PDB entry 8HH7 | electron microscopy, 2.50 A resolution | chains A and E of the 7 polymer chains in the assembly

== Chain A ==
Protein: ATP synthase subunit alpha
Source organism: Bacillus sp. PS3
Notes: EC 7.1.2.2
UniProt: A0A0M3VGF9 (A0A0M3VGF9_BACP3); residues 2-502 here = UniProt positions 2-502
Amino-acid sequence (501 residues; row label = number of the first residue in the row):
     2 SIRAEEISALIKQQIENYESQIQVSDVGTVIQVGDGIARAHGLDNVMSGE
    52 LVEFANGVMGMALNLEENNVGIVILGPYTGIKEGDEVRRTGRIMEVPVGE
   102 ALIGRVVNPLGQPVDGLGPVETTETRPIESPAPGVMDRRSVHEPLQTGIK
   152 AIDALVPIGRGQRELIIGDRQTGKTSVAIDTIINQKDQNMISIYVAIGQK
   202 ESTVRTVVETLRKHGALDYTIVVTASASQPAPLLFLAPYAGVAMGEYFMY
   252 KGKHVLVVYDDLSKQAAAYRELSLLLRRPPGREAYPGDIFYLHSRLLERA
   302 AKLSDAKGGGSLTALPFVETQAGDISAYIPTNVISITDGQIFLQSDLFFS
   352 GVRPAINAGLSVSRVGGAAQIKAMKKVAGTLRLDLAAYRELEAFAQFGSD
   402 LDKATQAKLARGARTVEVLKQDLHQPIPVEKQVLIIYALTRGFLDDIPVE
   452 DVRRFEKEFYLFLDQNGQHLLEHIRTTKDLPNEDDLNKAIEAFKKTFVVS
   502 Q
Unresolved in the structure: 2-23, 502
Sequence notes: conflict Pro132 (Arg in A0A0M3VGF9), Ser193 (Cys in A0A0M3VGF9), Phe463 (Trp in A0A0M3VGF9)
Ion coordination: Mg2+: Thr176 (together with ATP)
Small-molecule neighbours: ATP (adenosine-5'-triphosphate): Asp170, Arg171, Gln172, Thr173, Gly174, Lys175, Thr176, Ser177, Glu320, Phe349, Arg354, Pro355, Gln422, Asp423, Leu424

== Chain E ==
Protein: ATP synthase subunit beta
Source organism: Bacillus sp. PS3
Notes: EC 7.1.2.2
UniProt: A0A0M4U1P9 (A0A0M4U1P9_BACP3); residues 1-473 here = UniProt positions 1-473
Amino-acid sequence (484 residues; each row starts with the number of its first residue; numbers below 1 keep their minus sign (Met-10 is residue -10)):
   -10 MHHHHHHHHHHMTRGRVIQVMGPVVDVKFENGHLPAIYNALKIQHKARNE
    40 NEVDIDLTLEVALHLGDDTVRTIAMASTDGLIRGMEVIDTGAPISVPVGE
    90 VTLGRVFNVLGEPIDLEGDIPADARRDPIHRPAPKFEELATEVEILETGI
   140 KVVDLLAPYIKGGKIGLFGGAGVGKTVLIQELIHNIAQEHGGISVFAGVG
   190 ERTREGNDLYHEMKDSGVISKTAMVFGQMNEPPGARMRVALTGLTMAEYF
   240 RDEQGQDVLLFIDNIFRFTQAGSEVSALLGRMPSAVGYQPTLATEMGQLQ
   290 ERITSTAKGSITSIQAIYVPADDYTDPAPATTFSHLDATTNLERKLAEMG
   340 IYPAVDPLASTSRALAPEIVGEEHYQVARKVQQTLQRYKELQDIIAILGM
   390 DELSDEDKLVVHRARRIQFFLSQNFHVAEQFTGQPGSYVPVKETVRGFKE
   440 ILEGKYDHLPEDAFRLVGRIEEVVEKAKAMGVEV
Unresolved in the structure: -10 to 0, 471-473
Sequence notes: initiating methionine (-10); expression tag (-9 to 0)

== How chain A and chain E interact ==
Contacting residue pairs (66):
  Gly43(A) - Arg72(E)
  Leu44(A) - Arg72(E)  hydrogen bond (backbone-side chain)
  Asp45(A) - Ile71(E)
  Asp45(A) - Arg72(E)
  Asn46(A) - Ile71(E)
  Val47(A) - Leu70(E)
  Val47(A) - Ile71(E)
  Val47(A) - Arg72(E)
  Met48(A) - Asn40(E)
  Met48(A) - Glu41(E)
  Met48(A) - Leu70(E)
  Met48(A) - Ile71(E)  hydrophobic
  Ser49(A) - Thr67(E)
  Ser49(A) - Asp68(E)
  Ser49(A) - Gly69(E)  hydrogen bond (backbone-backbone)
  Ser49(A) - Leu70(E)  hydrogen bond (backbone-backbone)
  Asn65(A) - Val9(E)
  Asn65(A) - Met10(E)
  Leu66(A) - Gln8(E)
  Leu66(A) - Val9(E)  hydrogen bond (backbone-backbone)
  Leu66(A) - Leu70(E)
  Leu66(A) - Arg72(E)
  Glu67(A) - Ile7(E)
  Glu67(A) - Gln8(E)
  Glu67(A) - Arg72(E)  hydrogen bond (backbone-side chain)
  Glu68(A) - Ile7(E)
  Glu68(A) - Gln8(E)
  Val71(A) - Arg72(E)
  Arg90(A) - Asn40(E)
  Gly92(A) - Asn40(E)
  Glu130(A) - Asp68(E)
  Ala133(A) - Asn219(E)
  Val136(A) - Thr192(E)
  Val136(A) - Asn196(E)
  Val136(A) - Gln217(E)
  Met137(A) - Asp104(E)
  Met137(A) - Tyr199(E)  hydrophobic
  Arg139(A) - Thr192(E)
  Ser141(A) - Asp197(E)
  Val142(A) - Arg193(E)
  Arg164(A) - Arg191(E)
  Arg279(A) - Gly11(E)
  Pro280(A) - Ala266(E)
  Pro280(A) - Leu267(E)
  Pro280(A) - Gly269(E)
  Gly288(A) - Glu263(E)
  Gly288(A) - Leu267(E)
  Phe291(A) - Arg225(E)
  Phe291(A) - Glu263(E)
  Tyr292(A) - Ser66(E)
  Tyr292(A) - Asn219(E)
  Tyr292(A) - Glu220(E)
  Ser295(A) - Met218(E)  hydrogen bond (side chain-backbone)
  Ser295(A) - Asn219(E)
  Glu299(A) - Thr192(E)  hydrogen bond
  Glu299(A) - Asn219(E)
  Ser327(A) - Ala310(E)
  Ser336(A) - Arg191(E)  hydrogen bond (backbone-side chain)
  Ser336(A) - Met218(E)
  Ile337(A) - Arg191(E)  hydrogen bond (backbone-side chain)
  Ile337(A) - Met218(E)  hydrophobic
  Thr338(A) - Arg191(E)
  Asp339(A) - Arg191(E)
  Asp339(A) - Arg193(E)  salt bridge
  Arg365(A) - Ala160(E)
  Arg365(A) - Arg191(E)
Other interface residues (no listed pair), chain A (44 interface residues in all): Leu64, Asn70, Pro134, Gly135, Arg140, Asp289, Arg296, Tyr329, Val366
Other interface residues (no listed pair), chain E (41 interface residues in all): Pro12, Glu39, Val42, Ile103, Leu105, Glu194, Gly195, Pro221, Gln259

== Overview ==
Chain A and chain E form an interface of 44 and 41 residues respectively; the contacts include 9 hydrogen
bonds and 1 salt bridge. Polar pairs include Asp339(A)-Arg193(E), Leu44(A)-Arg72(E) and Glu67(A)-Arg72(E).
Bound to chain A: ATP.
Chain A is ATP synthase subunit alpha and chain E is ATP synthase subunit beta, both from Bacillus sp. PS3;
the structure, F1 domain of FoF1-ATPase from Bacillus PS3, 81 degrees, lowATP, was determined by electron
microscopy, deposited together with 8HH1, 8HH2, 8HH3, 8HH4, 8HH5, 8HH6 and 5 further entries.
